Entry 6ISB (X-ray diffraction, 2.50 A resolution); this record covers chains B and C of the 3 polymer chains in the assembly.

Chain B (and C):
Molecule: CD226 antigen
From: Homo sapiens
Notes: chain C of this document is another copy of the same molecule, construct and numbering; everything in this record applies to it too
UniProtKB: Q15762 (CD226_HUMAN); residues 1-232 here correspond to UniProt positions 19-250 (UniProt number = residue number + 18)
Sequence (232 residues; each row starts with the number of its first residue):
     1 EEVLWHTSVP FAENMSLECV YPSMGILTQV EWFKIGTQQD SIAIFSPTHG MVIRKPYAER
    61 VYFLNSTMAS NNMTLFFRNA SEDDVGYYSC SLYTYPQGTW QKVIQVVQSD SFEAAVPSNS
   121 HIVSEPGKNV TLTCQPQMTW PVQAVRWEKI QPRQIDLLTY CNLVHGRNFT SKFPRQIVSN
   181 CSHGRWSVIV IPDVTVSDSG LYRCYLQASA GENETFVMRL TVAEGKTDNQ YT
Unresolved in the structure: 1-2, 165-167, 224-232 (chain C: 1-2, 22-24, 111-232)
Cystine bridges: Cys19-Cys90, Cys134-Cys204, Cys161-Cys181

Chain B / chain C interface:
Pairs across the interface (15):
  Thr139(B) - Thr37(C)
  Trp140(B) - Thr37(C)
  Pro141(B) - Thr37(C)
  Pro141(B) - Gln38(C)
  Pro141(B) - Gln39(C)
  Gln143(B) - Gln101(C)
  Val164(B) - Glu31(C)
  Val164(B) - Phe33(C)  hydrophobic
  Val164(B) - Tyr93(C)
  Ser209(B) - Ile35(C)
  Ser209(B) - Gln39(C)  hydrogen bond
  Ser209(B) - Gln101(C)  hydrogen bond (backbone-side chain)
  Ala210(B) - Val3(C)
  Gly211(B) - Val3(C)  hydrogen bond (backbone-backbone)
  Glu212(B) - Val3(C)  hydrogen bond (side chain-backbone)
Also at the interface, not in a pair above, chain B (12 interface residues in all): Val3, Asn162, Leu163
Also at the interface, not in a pair above, chain C (13 interface residues in all): Gln29, Gly36, Gln97, Val103

Overview:
The interface between chain B and chain C involves 12 residues on one side and 13 on the other; the contacts
include 4 hydrogen bonds. Among the polar pairs are Ser209(B)-Gln39(C), Ser209(B)-Gln101(C) and
Glu212(B)-Val3(C).
Both chains are CD226 antigen (Homo sapiens). Entry 6ISB (crystal structure of human CD226) was determined by
X-ray diffraction (same publication as 6ISA and 6ISC).
